PDB entry 7LT3 | electron microscopy, 4.60 A resolution (low resolution: residue-level contacts below are approximate; hydrogen-bond / salt-bridge calls are withheld) | chains C and E of the 20 polymer chains in the assembly

Chain C:
Molecule: DNA-dependent protein kinase catalytic subunit
Organism: Homo sapiens
Notes: EC 2.7.11.1
UniProtKB: P78527 (PRKDC_HUMAN); residues 1-4128 here = UniProt positions 1-4128
Amino-acid sequence (4128 residues; each row starts with the number of its first residue):
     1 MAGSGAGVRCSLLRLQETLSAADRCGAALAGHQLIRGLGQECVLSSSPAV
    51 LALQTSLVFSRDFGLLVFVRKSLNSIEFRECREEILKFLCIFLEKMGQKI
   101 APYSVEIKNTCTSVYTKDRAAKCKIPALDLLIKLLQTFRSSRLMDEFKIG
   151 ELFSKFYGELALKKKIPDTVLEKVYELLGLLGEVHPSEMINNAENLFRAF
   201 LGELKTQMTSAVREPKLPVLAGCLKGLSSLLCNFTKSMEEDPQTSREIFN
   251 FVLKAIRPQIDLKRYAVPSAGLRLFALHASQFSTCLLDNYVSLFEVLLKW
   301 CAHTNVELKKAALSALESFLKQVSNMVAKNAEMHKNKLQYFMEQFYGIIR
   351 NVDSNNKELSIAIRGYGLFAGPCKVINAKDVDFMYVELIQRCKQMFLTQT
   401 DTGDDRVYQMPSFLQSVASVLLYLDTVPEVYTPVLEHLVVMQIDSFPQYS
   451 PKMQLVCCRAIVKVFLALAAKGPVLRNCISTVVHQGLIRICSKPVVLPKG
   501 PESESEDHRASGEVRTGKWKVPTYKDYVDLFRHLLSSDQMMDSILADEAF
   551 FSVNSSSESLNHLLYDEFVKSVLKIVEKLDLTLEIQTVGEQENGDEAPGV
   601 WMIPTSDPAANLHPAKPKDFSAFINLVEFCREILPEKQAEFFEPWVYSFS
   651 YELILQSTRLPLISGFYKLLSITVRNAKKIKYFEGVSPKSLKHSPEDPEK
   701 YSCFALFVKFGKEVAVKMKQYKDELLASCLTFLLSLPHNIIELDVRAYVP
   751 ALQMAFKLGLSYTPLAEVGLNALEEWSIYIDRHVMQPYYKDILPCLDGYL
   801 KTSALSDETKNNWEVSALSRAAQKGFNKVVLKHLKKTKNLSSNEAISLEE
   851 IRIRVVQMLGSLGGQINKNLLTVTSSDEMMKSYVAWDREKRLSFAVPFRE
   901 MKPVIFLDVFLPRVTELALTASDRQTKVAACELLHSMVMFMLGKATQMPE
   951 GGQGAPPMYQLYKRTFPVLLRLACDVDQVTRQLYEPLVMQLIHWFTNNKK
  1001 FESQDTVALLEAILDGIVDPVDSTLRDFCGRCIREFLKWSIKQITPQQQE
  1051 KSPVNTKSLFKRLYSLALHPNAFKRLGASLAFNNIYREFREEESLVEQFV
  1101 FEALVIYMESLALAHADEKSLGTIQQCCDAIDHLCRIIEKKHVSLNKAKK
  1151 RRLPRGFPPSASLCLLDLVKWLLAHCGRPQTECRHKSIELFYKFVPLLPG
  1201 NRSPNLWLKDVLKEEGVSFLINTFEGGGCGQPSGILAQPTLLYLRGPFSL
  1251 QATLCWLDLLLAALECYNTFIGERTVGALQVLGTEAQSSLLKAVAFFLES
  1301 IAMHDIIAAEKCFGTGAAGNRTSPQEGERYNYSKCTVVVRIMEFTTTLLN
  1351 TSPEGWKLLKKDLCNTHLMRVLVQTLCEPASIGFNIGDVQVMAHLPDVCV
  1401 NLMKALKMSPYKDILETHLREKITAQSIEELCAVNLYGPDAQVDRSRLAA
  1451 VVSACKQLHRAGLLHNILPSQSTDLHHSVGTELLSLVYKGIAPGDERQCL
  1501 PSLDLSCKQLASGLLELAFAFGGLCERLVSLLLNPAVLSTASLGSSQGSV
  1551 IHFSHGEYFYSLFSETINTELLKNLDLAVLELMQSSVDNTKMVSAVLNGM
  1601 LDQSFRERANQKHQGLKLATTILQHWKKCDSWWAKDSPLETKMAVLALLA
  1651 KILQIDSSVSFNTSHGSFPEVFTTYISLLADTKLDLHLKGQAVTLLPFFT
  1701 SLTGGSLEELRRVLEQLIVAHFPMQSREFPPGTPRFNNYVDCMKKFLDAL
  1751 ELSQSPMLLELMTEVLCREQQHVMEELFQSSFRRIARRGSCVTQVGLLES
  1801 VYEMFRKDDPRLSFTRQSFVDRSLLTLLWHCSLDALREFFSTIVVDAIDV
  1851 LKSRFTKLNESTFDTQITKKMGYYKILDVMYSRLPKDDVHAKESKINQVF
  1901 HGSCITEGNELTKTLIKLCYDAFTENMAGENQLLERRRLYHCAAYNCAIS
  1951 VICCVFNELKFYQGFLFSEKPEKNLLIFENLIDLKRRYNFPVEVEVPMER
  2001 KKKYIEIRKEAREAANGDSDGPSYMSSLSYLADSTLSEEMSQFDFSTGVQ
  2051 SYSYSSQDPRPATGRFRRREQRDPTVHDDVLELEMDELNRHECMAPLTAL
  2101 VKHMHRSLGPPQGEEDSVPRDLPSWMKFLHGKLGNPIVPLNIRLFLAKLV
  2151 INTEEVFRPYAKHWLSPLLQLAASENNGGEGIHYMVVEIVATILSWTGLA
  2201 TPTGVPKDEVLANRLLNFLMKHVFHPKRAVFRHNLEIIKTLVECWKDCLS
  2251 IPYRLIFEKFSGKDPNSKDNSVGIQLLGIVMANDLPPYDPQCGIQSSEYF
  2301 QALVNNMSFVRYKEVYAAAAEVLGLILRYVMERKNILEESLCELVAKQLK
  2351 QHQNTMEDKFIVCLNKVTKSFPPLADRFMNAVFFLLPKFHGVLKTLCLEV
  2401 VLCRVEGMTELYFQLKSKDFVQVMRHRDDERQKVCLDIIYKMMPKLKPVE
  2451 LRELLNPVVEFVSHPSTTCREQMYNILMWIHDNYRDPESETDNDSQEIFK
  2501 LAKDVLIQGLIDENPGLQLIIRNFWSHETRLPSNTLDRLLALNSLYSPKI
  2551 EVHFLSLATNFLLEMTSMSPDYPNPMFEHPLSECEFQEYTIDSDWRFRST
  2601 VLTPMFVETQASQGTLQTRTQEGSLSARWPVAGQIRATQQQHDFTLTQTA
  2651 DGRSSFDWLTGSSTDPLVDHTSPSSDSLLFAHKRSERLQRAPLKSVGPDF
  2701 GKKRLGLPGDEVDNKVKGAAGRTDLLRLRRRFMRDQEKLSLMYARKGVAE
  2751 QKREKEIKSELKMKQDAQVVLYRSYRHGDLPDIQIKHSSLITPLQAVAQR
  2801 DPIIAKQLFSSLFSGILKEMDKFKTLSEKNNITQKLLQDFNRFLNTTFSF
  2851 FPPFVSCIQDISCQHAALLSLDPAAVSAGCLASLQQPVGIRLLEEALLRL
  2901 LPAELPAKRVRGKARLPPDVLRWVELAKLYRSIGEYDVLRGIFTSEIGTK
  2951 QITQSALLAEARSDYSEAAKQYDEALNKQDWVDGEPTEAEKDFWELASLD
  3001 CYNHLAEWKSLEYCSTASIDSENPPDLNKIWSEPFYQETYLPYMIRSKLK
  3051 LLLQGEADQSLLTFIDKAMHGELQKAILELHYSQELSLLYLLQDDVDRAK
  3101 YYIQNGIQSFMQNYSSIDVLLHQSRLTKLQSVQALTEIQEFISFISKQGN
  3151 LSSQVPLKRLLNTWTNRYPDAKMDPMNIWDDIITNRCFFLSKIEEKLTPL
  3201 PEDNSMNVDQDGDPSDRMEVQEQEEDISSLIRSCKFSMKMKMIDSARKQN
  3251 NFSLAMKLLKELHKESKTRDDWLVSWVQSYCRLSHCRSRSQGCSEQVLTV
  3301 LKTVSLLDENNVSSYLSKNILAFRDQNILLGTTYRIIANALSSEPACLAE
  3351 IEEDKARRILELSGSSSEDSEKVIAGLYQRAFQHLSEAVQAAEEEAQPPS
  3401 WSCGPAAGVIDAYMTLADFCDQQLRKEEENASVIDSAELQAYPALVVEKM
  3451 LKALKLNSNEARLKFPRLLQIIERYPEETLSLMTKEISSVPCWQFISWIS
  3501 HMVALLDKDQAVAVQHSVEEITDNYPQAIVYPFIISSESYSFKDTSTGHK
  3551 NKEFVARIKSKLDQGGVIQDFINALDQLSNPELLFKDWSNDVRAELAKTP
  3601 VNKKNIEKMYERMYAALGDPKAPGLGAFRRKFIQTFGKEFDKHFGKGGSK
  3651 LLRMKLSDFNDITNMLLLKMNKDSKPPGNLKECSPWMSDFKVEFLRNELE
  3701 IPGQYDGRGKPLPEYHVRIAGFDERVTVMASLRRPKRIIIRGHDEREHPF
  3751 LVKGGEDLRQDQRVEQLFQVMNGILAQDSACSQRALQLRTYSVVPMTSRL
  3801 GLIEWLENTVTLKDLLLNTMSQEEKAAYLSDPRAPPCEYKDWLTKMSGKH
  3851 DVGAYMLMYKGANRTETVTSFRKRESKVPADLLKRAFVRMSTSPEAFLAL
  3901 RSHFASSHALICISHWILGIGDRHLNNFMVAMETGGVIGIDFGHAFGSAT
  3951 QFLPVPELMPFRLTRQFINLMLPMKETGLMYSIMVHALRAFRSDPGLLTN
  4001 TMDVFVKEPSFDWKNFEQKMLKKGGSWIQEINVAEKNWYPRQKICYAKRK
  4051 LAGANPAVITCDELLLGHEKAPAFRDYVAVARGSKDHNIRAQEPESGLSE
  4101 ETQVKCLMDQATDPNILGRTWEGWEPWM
Not modelled in the structure: 1-5, 498-521, 544-556, 586-608, 687-697, 806-813, 839-843, 1244-1248, 1312-1322, 1541-1548, 1993-2084, 2109-2118, 2606-2720, 2903-2914, 3200-3226, 3396-3405, 4008-4036
Curated features (UniProtKB/Swiss-Prot):
  - region: Leu-1503 to Leu-1538 (Interaction with C1D), Glu-2737 to Gln-2765 (May split the end of the DNA molecule, with the two strands separating around the region), Val-3728 to Arg-3734 (G-loop), Gly-3919 to Asn-3927 (Catalytic loop), Gly-3939 to Thr-3964 (Activation loop)
  - site: Asp-2020, Gly-2021 (Cleavage)
  - modified residue: Lys-117 (N6-acetyllysine), Ser-511 (Phosphoserine), Ser-687 (Phosphoserine), Lys-828 (N6-acetyllysine), Ser-841 (Phosphoserine), Ser-893 (Phosphoserine), Ser-1065 (Phosphoserine), Lys-1209 (N6-acetyllysine), Lys-1970 (N6-acetyllysine), Ser-2056 (Phosphoserine), Lys-2259 (N6-acetyllysine), Thr-2535 (Phosphothreonine), Thr-2609 (Phosphothreonine), Ser-2612 (Phosphoserine), Thr-2638 (Phosphothreonine), Thr-2647 (Phosphothreonine), Ser-2789 (Phosphoserine), Ser-3205 (Phosphoserine), Lys-3241 (N6-acetyllysine), Lys-3260 (N6-acetyllysine) and 6 more in UniProt
  - natural variant: Lys-263 (K263N: In a lung adenocarcinoma sample), Gly-500 (G500S: In a metastatic melanoma sample), Arg-1136 (R1136H: In a colorectal adenocarcinoma sample), Arg-1447 (R1447M: In a lung squamous cell carcinoma sample), Ala-1680 (A1680V: In a metastatic melanoma sample), Ser-2810 (S2810N: In a metastatic melanoma sample), Gly-2941 (G2941A: In a lung neuroendocrine carcinoma sample), Leu-3062 (L3062R: In IMD26), Ala-3574 (A3574V: In IMD26)
  - mutagenesis: Leu-1510 (L1510P: Loss of interaction with C1D), Glu-1516 to Leu-1517 (Loss of interaction with C1D), Thr-2609 (T2609A: Leads to radiation sensitivity and impaired DSB joining. Gives rise to reduced phosphorylation; when associated with A-2612), Ser-2612 (S2612A: Reduced phosphorylation; when associated with A-2609), Thr-2638 (T2638A: Alleviates phosphorylation, leaves a fully active enzyme with compromised cellular resistance to ionizing radiation without affecting DNA end joining; when associated with A-2647), Thr-2647 (T2647A: Alleviates phosphorylation, leaves a fully active enzyme with compromised cellular resistance to ionizing radiation without affecting DNA end joining; when associated with A-2638)
Residues lining bound ligands: ADP (adenosine-5'-diphosphate): Met-3729, Ser-3731, Leu-3732, Arg-3733, Leu-3751, Lys-3753, Tyr-3791, Glu-3804, Trp-3805, Leu-3806, Thr-3811, Asp-3922, Asn-3926, Asn-3927, Met-3929, Ile-3940, Asp-3941
What the authors report for this chain:
  - self-association interface (contacts with another copy of this molecule): Ser-2569 to Glu-2585
  - conformationally variable residues (order/disorder transition): Ile-585 to Trp-601, Gln-2736 to Ala-2767, Pro-2902 to Ala-2914, Glu-4008 to Asn-4037
  - post-translational modification sites: Ser-2023, Ser-2029, Ser-2041, Ser-2053, Ser-2056, Thr-2609, Ser-2612, Thr-2620, Ser-2624, Thr-2638, Thr-2647 (citing earlier work)
  - binding site for the 31-nt DNA strand: Gln-2736 to Ala-2767

Chain E:
Molecule: 30-nt DNA strand
Sequence (30 nucleotides; numbered 1 to 30; the number before each row is that of its first residue):
     1 GTGTAATCTACTGACATCAGAGTTCTTAGA

Interface between chain C and chain E:
Pairs across the interface - 16 pairs, chain C then chain E:
  Ala-120(C) / DT12(E)
  Ala-121(C) / DT12(E)
  Lys-122(C) / DT12(E)
  Pro-167(C) / DT12(E)
  Asp-168(C) / DC11(E)
  Thr-169(C) / DA10(E)
  Thr-169(C) / DC11(E)
  Pro-218(C) / DA10(E)
  Arg-264(C) / DC8(E)
  Arg-264(C) / DT9(E)
  Lys-452(C) / DG1(E)
  Arg-820(C) / DG3(E)
  Arg-2311(C) / DT7(E)
  Lys-2313(C) / DA6(E)
  Glu-2314(C) / DA6(E)
  Ala-2744(C) / DG1(E)
Other interface residues (no listed pair), chain C (19 interface residues in all): Arg-119, Tyr-2312, Ser-2740, Tyr-2743, Gln-2751
Other interface residues (no listed pair), chain E (12 interface residues in all): DT2, DA5, DG13

In short:
19 residues of chain C face 12 of chain E across their interface. Chain C binds ADP. From UniProt: 7
mutagenesis sites on chain C. From the paper: a binding site for the 31-nt DNA strand at Gln-2736(C);
modification sites Ser-2023(C), Ser-2029(C) and Ser-2041(C) among others.
Chain C is DNA-dependent protein kinase catalytic subunit (Homo sapiens) and chain E is a 30-nt DNA strand;
the structure, NHEJ Long-range synaptic complex, was determined by electron microscopy, deposited together
with 7LSY.
